Entry 6QCM (electron microscopy, 4.21 A resolution (low resolution: residue-level contacts below are approximate; hydrogen-bond / salt-bridge calls are withheld)); this record covers chains B and j of the 60 polymer chains in the assembly.

== Chain B (and j) ==
Molecule: RsbS protein
From: Listeria monocytogenes EGD-e
Notes: chain j of this document is another copy of the same molecule, construct and numbering; everything in this record applies to it too
UniProtKB: Q92DC5 (Q92DC5_LISMO); residues 1-118 here = UniProt positions 1-118
Amino-acid sequence (118 residues; numbered 1 to 118; the number before each row is that of its first residue):
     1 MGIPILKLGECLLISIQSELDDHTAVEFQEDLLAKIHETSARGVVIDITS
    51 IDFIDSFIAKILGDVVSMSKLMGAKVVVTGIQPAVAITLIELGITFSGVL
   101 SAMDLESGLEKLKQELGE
Reported in the primary citation:
  - post-translational modification sites: Ser56 (citing earlier work)
  - mutagenesis - S56A: abolished growth

== How chain B and chain j interact ==
Residue-residue contacts (22; chain B residue first):
  Met1(B) - Gln17(j)
  Gly2(B) - Gln17(j)
  Pro4(B) - Gln17(j)
  Leu6(B) - Asp47(j)
  Leu6(B) - Leu105(j)
  Lys7(B) - Asp104(j)
  Lys7(B) - Leu105(j)
  Lys7(B) - Glu106(j)
  Leu8(B) - Leu8(j)
  Leu8(B) - Leu105(j)
  Leu8(B) - Leu109(j)
  Gly9(B) - Glu106(j)
  Ser15(B) - Leu6(j)
  Gln17(B) - Met1(j)
  Gln17(B) - Gly2(j)
  Gln17(B) - Pro4(j)
  Ser18(B) - Met1(j)
  Leu105(B) - Leu6(j)
  Leu105(B) - Lys7(j)
  Glu106(B) - Leu8(j)
  Glu106(B) - Gly9(j)
  Leu109(B) - Leu8(j)
Also at the interface, not in a pair above, chain B (16 interface residues in all): Ile3, Leu13, Ser50
Also at the interface, not in a pair above, chain j (15 interface residues in all): Leu13, Ser15

== Summary ==
Chain B and chain j form an interface of 16 and 15 residues respectively. The paper reports that S56A of chain
B abolishes growth; a modification site at Ser56(B).
Chain B and chain j are both RsbS protein (Listeria monocytogenes EGD-e); the structure, Cryo em structure of
the Listeria stressosome, was determined by electron microscopy.
